PDB entry 4EMZ | X-ray diffraction, 2.90 A resolution | chains C and M of the 3 polymer chains in the assembly

[Chain C]
Molecule: Protein Nef
Source organism: Human immunodeficiency virus 1
Reference sequence: Q90VU7 (Q90VU7_9HIV1); residues 1-206 here = UniProt positions 1-206
Amino-acid sequence (206 residues; row label = number of the first residue in the row):
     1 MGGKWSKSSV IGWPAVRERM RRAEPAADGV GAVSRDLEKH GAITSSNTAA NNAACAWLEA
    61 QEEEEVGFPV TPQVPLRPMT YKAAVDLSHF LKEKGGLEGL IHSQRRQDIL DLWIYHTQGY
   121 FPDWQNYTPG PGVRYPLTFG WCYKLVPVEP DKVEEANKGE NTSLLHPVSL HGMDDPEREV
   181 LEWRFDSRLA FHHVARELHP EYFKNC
Disordered / not traced: 1-6, 24-54, 153-177, 205-206
Modified residues: Mse1, Mse173 (selenomethionine); Mse20, Mse79 (selenomethionine; parent Met)
What the authors report for this chain:
  - mutagenesis - D123G: abolished localization to MHC-I (citing earlier work)
  - mutagenesis - W13A, Y202A/F203A, Y202A: abolished binding to AP-1 complex subunit mu-1 (chain M)
  - mutagenesis - Y202A/F203A: abolished localization to cell surface MHC-I
  - mutagenesis - W13A, M20A, Y202A, F203A: decreased binding to AP-1 complex subunit mu-1 (chain M)
  - mutagenesis - W13A, M20A: abolished localization to MHC-I

[Chain M]
Molecule: AP-1 complex subunit mu-1
Source organism: Mus musculus
Notes: fragment: sorting motif recognition domain
Reference sequence: P35585 (AP1M1_MOUSE); residue numbers follow UniProt; this construct covers 158-423
Amino-acid sequence (266 residues; numbered 158 to 423; the number before each row is that of its first residue):
   158 SWRSEGIKYR KNEVFLDVIE AVNLLVSANG NVLRSEIVGS IKMRVFLSGM PELRLGLNDK
   218 VLFDNTGRGK SKSVELEDVK FHQCVRLSRF ENDRTISFIP PDGEFELMSY RLNTHVKPLI
   278 WIESVIEKHS HSRIEYMVKA KSQFKRRSTA NNVEIHIPVP NDADSPKFKT TVGSVKWVPE
   338 NSEIVWSVKS FPGGKEYLMR AHFGLPSVEA EDKEGKPPIS VKFEIPYFTT SGIQVRYLKI
   398 IEKSGYQALP WVRYITQNGD YQLRTQ
Disordered / not traced: 158, 363-372
Modified residues: Mse200, Mse207, Mse265, Mse294, Mse356 (selenomethionine; parent Met)
Swiss-Prot annotation at these positions:
  - modified residue: T223 (Phosphothreonine)
What the authors report for this chain:
  - mutagenesis - R225A/R393A: abolished binding to MHC I-CD-Nef fusion protein
  - mutagenesis - K274E/K298E/K302E/R303D: abolished binding to MHC I CD-Nef fusion protein

[Interface between chain C and chain M]
Pairs across the interface - 48 pairs, chain C then chain M:
  E64(C) with K274(M), hydrogen bond (backbone-side chain)
  E65(C) with Q300(M); F301(M); K302(M); R303(M), salt bridge
  V66(C) with V273(M), hydrophobic; K274(M); Q300(M), hydrogen bond (backbone-backbone); F301(M); K302(M), hydrogen bond (backbone-backbone); F385(M)
  G67(C) with K302(M), hydrogen bond (backbone-side chain); F385(M); T386(M)
  F68(C) with F385(M); T386(M), hydrogen bond (backbone-backbone); T387(M); S388(M); G389(M)
  P69(C) with K302(M); R304(M); S305(M); Y384(M)
  V70(C) with Y384(M), hydrogen bond (backbone-backbone)
  T71(C) with R304(M)
  P72(C) with Y384(M), hydrophobic
  P78(C) with R393(M)
  Q104(C) with K227(M)
  Y115(C) with K229(M)
  F121(C) with Q391(M); V392(M); R393(M)
  P122(C) with S228(M), hydrogen bond (backbone-side chain); K229(M)
  D123(C) with F220(M); S228(M); Q391(M); R393(M), salt bridge
  N126(C) with G224(M); R225(M); K227(M); S228(M), hydrogen bond
  L137(C) with T223(M); G224(M); R225(M)
  Y202(C) with N222(M); T223(M); G224(M)
Other interface residues (no listed pair), chain C (22 interface residues in all): L76, R77, Y127, E201
Other interface residues (no listed pair), chain M (28 interface residues in all): L276, G351, Y411

[Summary]
22 residues of chain C face 28 of chain M across their interface; the contacts include 8 hydrogen bonds and 2
salt bridges. Polar contacts include E65(C)-R303(M), D123(C)-R393(M) and E64(C)-K274(M). From the paper: W13A,
M20A and Y202A of chain C, among others, reduce binding to AP-1 complex subunit mu-1 (chain M); D123G, W13A
and M20A of chain C abolish localization to MHC-I; 8 substitutions were tested in all.
Here chain C is Protein Nef (Human immunodeficiency virus 1) and chain M is AP-1 complex subunit mu-1 (Mus
musculus). Entry 4EMZ (HIV-1 Nef in complex with MHC-I cytoplasmic domain and Mu1 adaptin subunit of AP1
adaptor (second ...) was determined by X-ray diffraction together with 4EN2 from the same study.
